PDB entry 8UC8 | electron microscopy, 3.00 A resolution | chains D and C of the 4 polymer chains in the assembly

== Chain D (and C) ==
Name: Potassium/sodium hyperpolarization-activated cyclic nucleotide-gated channel 1
Organism: Homo sapiens
Notes: chain C of this document is another copy of the same molecule, construct and numbering; everything in this record applies to it too
UniProt: O60741 (HCN1_HUMAN); the construct lacks a stretch of the UniProt sequence, so the offset changes along the chain: 1-635 = UniProt 1-635; 636-660 = UniProt 866-890
Amino-acid sequence (660 residues; each row starts with the number of its first residue):
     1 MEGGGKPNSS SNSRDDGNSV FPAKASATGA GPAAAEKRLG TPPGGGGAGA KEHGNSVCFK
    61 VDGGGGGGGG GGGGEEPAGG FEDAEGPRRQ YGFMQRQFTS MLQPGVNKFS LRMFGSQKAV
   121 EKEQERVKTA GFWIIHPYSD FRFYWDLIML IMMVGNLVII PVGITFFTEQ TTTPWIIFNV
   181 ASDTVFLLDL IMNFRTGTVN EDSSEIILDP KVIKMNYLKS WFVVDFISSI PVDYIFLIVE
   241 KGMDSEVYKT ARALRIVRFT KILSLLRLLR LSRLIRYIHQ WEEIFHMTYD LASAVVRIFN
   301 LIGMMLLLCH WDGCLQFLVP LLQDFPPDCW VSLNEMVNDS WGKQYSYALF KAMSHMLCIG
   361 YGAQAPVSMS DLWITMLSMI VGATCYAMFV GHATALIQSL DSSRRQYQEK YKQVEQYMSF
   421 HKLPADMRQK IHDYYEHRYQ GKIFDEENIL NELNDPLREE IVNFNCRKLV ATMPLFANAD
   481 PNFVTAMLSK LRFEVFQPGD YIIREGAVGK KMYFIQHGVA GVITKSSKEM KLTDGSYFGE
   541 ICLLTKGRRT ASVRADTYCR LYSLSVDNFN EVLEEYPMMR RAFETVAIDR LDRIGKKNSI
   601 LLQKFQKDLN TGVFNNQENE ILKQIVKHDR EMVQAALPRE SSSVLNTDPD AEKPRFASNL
Unresolved in the structure: 1-93, 243-251, 587-660
Swiss-Prot annotation at these positions:
  - motif: Cys358 to Gly362 (Selectivity filter)
  - binding site (3',5'-cyclic AMP): Gly539, Glu540, Cys542, Arg549, Thr550, Arg590, Arg593
  - glycosylation: Asn338 (N-linked (GlcNAc...) asparagine)
What the authors report for this chain:
  - mutagenesis - M305L: unchanged localization

== How chain D and chain C interact ==
Residue-residue contacts (125; chain D residue first):
  Arg112(D) - Glu436(C)  salt bridge
  Arg112(D) - Gln440(C)  hydrogen bond (backbone-side chain)
  Phe114(D) - His517(C)
  Gly115(D) - His517(C)
  Ser116(D) - His517(C)
  Ser116(D) - Gly518(C)
  His286(D) - Arg404(C)
  Met287(D) - Gln440(C)
  Asp290(D) - Gln408(C)  hydrogen bond
  Asp290(D) - His432(C)
  Asp290(D) - Glu436(C)
  Leu291(D) - Gln408(C)  hydrogen bond (backbone-side chain)
  Ala292(D) - Gln408(C)
  Ser293(D) - Asp401(C)  hydrogen bond
  Ser293(D) - Arg404(C)
  Ser293(D) - Gln408(C)  hydrogen bond (backbone-side chain)
  Ala294(D) - Asp401(C)
  Arg297(D) - Leu400(C)
  Arg297(D) - Asp401(C)
  His355(D) - Ile359(C)
  Cys358(D) - Leu357(C)
  Cys358(D) - Cys358(C)
  Cys358(D) - Tyr386(C)
  Ile359(D) - Ile359(C)
  Gly360(D) - Ile359(C)
  Tyr361(D) - Phe350(C)
  Tyr361(D) - Ser354(C)  hydrogen bond
  Tyr361(D) - Ile359(C)  hydrophobic
  Tyr361(D) - Gly360(C)
  Tyr361(D) - Tyr361(C)  hydrogen bond (side chain-backbone)
  Ala365(D) - Tyr347(C)
  Ala365(D) - Gly362(C)
  Ala365(D) - Ala363(C)
  Pro366(D) - Tyr347(C)
  Pro366(D) - Phe350(C)
  Val367(D) - Lys343(C)  hydrogen bond (backbone-side chain)
  Met369(D) - Gly342(C)
  Met369(D) - Lys343(C)
  Met369(D) - Ser346(C)
  Leu372(D) - Ser346(C)
  Leu372(D) - Tyr347(C)
  Leu372(D) - Phe350(C)  hydrophobic
  Trp373(D) - Ser346(C)  hydrogen bond
  Trp373(D) - Leu349(C)  hydrophobic
  Thr375(D) - Phe350(C)
  Met376(D) - Ser346(C)
  Met376(D) - Leu349(C)  hydrophobic
  Met376(D) - Phe350(C)  hydrophobic
  Met376(D) - Met353(C)  hydrophobic
  Met379(D) - Phe350(C)  hydrophobic
  Met379(D) - Met353(C)
  Met379(D) - Ser354(C)
  Met379(D) - Leu357(C)
  Met379(D) - Ile359(C)  hydrophobic
  Ile380(D) - Met353(C)  hydrophobic
  Ile380(D) - Leu357(C)
  Ala383(D) - Leu357(C)  hydrophobic
  Ala383(D) - Tyr386(C)  hydrogen bond (backbone-side chain)
  Tyr386(D) - Tyr386(C)
  Ala387(D) - Tyr386(C)  hydrogen bond (backbone-side chain)
  Ala387(D) - Phe389(C)  hydrophobic
  Ala387(D) - Val390(C)  hydrophobic
  Ala387(D) - Ala393(C)
  Met388(D) - Ala393(C)  hydrophobic
  Met388(D) - Ile397(C)
  Val390(D) - Val390(C)  hydrophobic
  Gly391(D) - Thr394(C)
  Gly391(D) - Ile397(C)
  His392(D) - Ile397(C)
  Thr394(D) - Thr394(C)
  Ala395(D) - Gln398(C)
  Gln398(D) - Gln398(C)  hydrogen bond
  Ser402(D) - Glu409(C)
  Ser402(D) - Lys412(C)
  Ser403(D) - Gln416(C)  hydrogen bond
  Arg405(D) - Glu409(C)  salt bridge
  Gln406(D) - Glu409(C)
  Gln406(D) - Gln413(C)  hydrogen bond
  Arg438(D) - Phe420(C)
  Tyr439(D) - Phe420(C)
  Gln440(D) - Phe420(C)
  Lys442(D) - Gln416(C)  hydrogen bond
  Lys442(D) - Ser419(C)  hydrogen bond
  Lys442(D) - Phe420(C)
  Ile443(D) - Gln413(C)
  Ile443(D) - Gln416(C)
  Phe444(D) - Gln413(C)
  Phe444(D) - Gln416(C)
  Phe444(D) - Tyr417(C)  hydrophobic
  Phe444(D) - Phe420(C)  hydrophobic
  Glu446(D) - Tyr417(C)
  Ile449(D) - Gln413(C)
  Ile449(D) - Tyr417(C)  hydrophobic
  Ile449(D) - Tyr435(C)
  Leu450(D) - Tyr417(C)
  Glu452(D) - Lys410(C)  salt bridge
  Glu452(D) - Tyr434(C)  hydrogen bond (backbone-side chain)
  Glu452(D) - Tyr435(C)  hydrogen bond
  Glu452(D) - Tyr439(C)  hydrogen bond
  Leu453(D) - Tyr434(C)
  Leu453(D) - Tyr435(C)  hydrophobic
  Asn454(D) - Tyr434(C)  hydrogen bond (backbone-side chain)
  Asn454(D) - Val495(C)  hydrogen bond (side chain-backbone)
  Asn454(D) - Phe496(C)
  Pro456(D) - Phe496(C)
  Pro456(D) - Tyr501(C)
  Leu457(D) - Ile431(C)  hydrophobic
  Leu457(D) - Tyr434(C)  hydrophobic
  Leu457(D) - Gln497(C)
  Glu460(D) - Met427(C)
  Glu460(D) - Lys430(C)
  Ile461(D) - Tyr417(C)
  Ile461(D) - Leu423(C)  hydrophobic
  Ile461(D) - Met427(C)  hydrophobic
  Ile461(D) - Ile431(C)  hydrophobic
  Phe464(D) - His421(C)
  Phe464(D) - Lys422(C)
  Phe464(D) - Leu423(C)  hydrophobic
  Phe464(D) - Pro424(C)  hydrophobic
  Phe464(D) - Met427(C)  hydrophobic
  Asn465(D) - His421(C)  hydrogen bond
  Asn465(D) - Leu423(C)
  Phe493(D) - Phe420(C)  hydrophobic
  Arg560(D) - Phe420(C)
  Tyr562(D) - His421(C)
Also at the interface, not in a pair above, chain D (68 interface residues in all): Met113, Ala119, Ser354, Thr384, Ser399, Asp445
Also at the interface, not in a pair above, chain C (63 interface residues in all): Tyr345, Tyr407, Val414, His437, Arg438, Gly441, Lys442, Asp500, Tyr558, Arg560

== Overview ==
Chain D and chain C form an interface of 68 and 63 residues respectively; the contacts include 22 hydrogen
bonds and 3 salt bridges. Among the polar pairs are Arg112(D)-Glu436(C), Arg405(D)-Glu409(C) and
Glu452(D)-Lys410(C). From UniProt: 7 residues binding 3',5'-cyclic AMP on chain D. The paper reports that
M305L of chain D leaves localization unchanged.
Chain D and chain C are both Potassium/sodium hyperpolarization-activated cyclic nucleotide-gated channel 1
(Homo sapiens); the structure, HCN1 nanodisc, was determined by electron microscopy, deposited together with
8UC7, 9BC6 and 9BC7.
